PDB entry 7BY3 | X-ray diffraction, 2.00 A resolution | chains A and B of the 4 polymer chains in the assembly

[Chain A]
Molecule: CopG family transcriptional regulator
Source organism: Klebsiella pneumoniae
UniProt: W9BQC4 (W9BQC4_KLEPN); residues 1-82 here = UniProt positions 1-82
Chain sequence (82 residues; row label = number of the first residue in the row):
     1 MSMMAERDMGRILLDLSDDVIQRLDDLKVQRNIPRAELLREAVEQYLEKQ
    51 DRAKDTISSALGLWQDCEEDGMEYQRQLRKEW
Unresolved in the structure: 1-18

[Chain B]
Molecule: Ribonuclease VapC
Source organism: Klebsiella pneumoniae
Notes: EC 3.1.-.-
UniProt: A0A0W8AM92 (A0A0W8AM92_KLEPN); residues 1-127 here = UniProt positions 1-127
Chain sequence (127 residues; row label = number of the first residue in the row):
     1 MTSGSALFDTNILIDLFSGRREAKQALEAWPPQNAISLITWMEVMVGAKK
    51 YHQEQRTRMALSTFNIINISQDIAERSVALRQEYKLKLPDAIILATAQLH
   101 RLELITRNTKDFAGIPGVVTPYEIHPE
Unresolved in the structure: 1-3, 126-127

[How chain A and chain B interact]
Pairs across the interface - 58 pairs, chain A then chain B:
  Lys49(A) - Pro32(B)  hydrogen bond (side chain-backbone)
  Lys49(A) - Gln33(B)
  Gln50(A) - Pro32(B)
  Ala53(A) - Pro32(B)  hydrophobic
  Thr56(A) - Thr63(B)
  Ile57(A) - Leu16(B)
  Ile57(A) - Lys24(B)
  Ile57(A) - Leu27(B)
  Ile57(A) - Glu28(B)
  Ser58(A) - Lys24(B)
  Ala60(A) - Leu16(B)
  Ala60(A) - Phe17(B)
  Leu61(A) - Leu16(B)
  Leu61(A) - Gly19(B)
  Leu61(A) - Arg20(B)
  Leu61(A) - Lys24(B)
  Gly62(A) - Leu16(B)  hydrogen bond (backbone-backbone)
  Gly62(A) - Phe17(B)
  Gly62(A) - Gly19(B)
  Leu63(A) - Phe17(B)  hydrogen bond (backbone-backbone)
  Leu63(A) - Gln53(B)
  Leu63(A) - Arg56(B)
  Leu63(A) - Thr57(B)
  Trp64(A) - Ile14(B)  hydrophobic
  Trp64(A) - Phe17(B)  hydrogen bond (backbone-backbone)
  Trp64(A) - Val44(B)
  Trp64(A) - Gly47(B)
  Trp64(A) - Ala48(B)
  Trp64(A) - Tyr51(B)  hydrophobic
  Trp64(A) - Gln53(B)
  Trp64(A) - Thr57(B)  hydrogen bond
  Cys67(A) - Ser18(B)  hydrogen bond
  Cys67(A) - Tyr51(B)  hydrogen bond
  Glu69(A) - Ser18(B)
  Asp70(A) - Arg20(B)  salt bridge
  Asp70(A) - Ile124(B)
  Gly71(A) - Asn11(B)
  Gly71(A) - Ile14(B)
  Gly71(A) - Asp15(B)  hydrogen bond (backbone-side chain)
  Gly71(A) - Arg107(B)
  Met72(A) - Asn11(B)
  Met72(A) - Arg107(B)
  Met72(A) - Asn108(B)
  Tyr74(A) - Ile14(B)  hydrophobic
  Tyr74(A) - Glu43(B)  hydrogen bond (side chain-backbone)
  Tyr74(A) - Val46(B)
  Tyr74(A) - Gly47(B)  hydrogen bond (side chain-backbone)
  Gln75(A) - Asp9(B)  hydrogen bond
  Gln75(A) - Thr10(B)
  Gln75(A) - Asn11(B)  hydrogen bond (side chain-backbone)
  Leu78(A) - Glu43(B)
  Leu78(A) - Val46(B)  hydrophobic
  Arg79(A) - Asp9(B)  salt bridge
  Arg79(A) - Thr10(B)  hydrogen bond
  Arg79(A) - Glu43(B)  salt bridge
  Arg79(A) - Pro89(B)
  Arg79(A) - Asp90(B)  salt bridge
  Arg79(A) - Ile93(B)
Other interface residues (no listed pair), chain A (23 interface residues in all): Lys54, Gln65, Asp66
Other interface residues (no listed pair), chain B (35 interface residues in all): Arg21, Pro31, Ile39, Ala60

[Summary]
23 residues of chain A and 35 residues of chain B are in contact; the contacts include 13 hydrogen bonds and 4
salt bridges. Polar pairs include Asp70(A)-Arg20(B), Arg79(A)-Asp9(B) and Arg79(A)-Glu43(B).
Chain A is CopG family transcriptional regulator and chain B is Ribonuclease VapC, both from Klebsiella
pneumoniae; the structure, Toxin-antitoxin complex from klebsiella pneumoniae, was determined by X-ray
diffraction.
